PDB entry 6Z16 | electron microscopy, 2.98 A resolution | chains A and F of the 14 polymer chains in the assembly

== Chain A ==
Molecule: Multisubunit Na+/H+ antiporter, A subunit
Organism: Anoxybacillus flavithermus (strain DSM 21510 / WK1)
UniProt: B7GL84 (B7GL84_ANOFW); residues 1-821 here = UniProt positions 1-821
Sequence (821 residues; row label = number of the first residue in the row):
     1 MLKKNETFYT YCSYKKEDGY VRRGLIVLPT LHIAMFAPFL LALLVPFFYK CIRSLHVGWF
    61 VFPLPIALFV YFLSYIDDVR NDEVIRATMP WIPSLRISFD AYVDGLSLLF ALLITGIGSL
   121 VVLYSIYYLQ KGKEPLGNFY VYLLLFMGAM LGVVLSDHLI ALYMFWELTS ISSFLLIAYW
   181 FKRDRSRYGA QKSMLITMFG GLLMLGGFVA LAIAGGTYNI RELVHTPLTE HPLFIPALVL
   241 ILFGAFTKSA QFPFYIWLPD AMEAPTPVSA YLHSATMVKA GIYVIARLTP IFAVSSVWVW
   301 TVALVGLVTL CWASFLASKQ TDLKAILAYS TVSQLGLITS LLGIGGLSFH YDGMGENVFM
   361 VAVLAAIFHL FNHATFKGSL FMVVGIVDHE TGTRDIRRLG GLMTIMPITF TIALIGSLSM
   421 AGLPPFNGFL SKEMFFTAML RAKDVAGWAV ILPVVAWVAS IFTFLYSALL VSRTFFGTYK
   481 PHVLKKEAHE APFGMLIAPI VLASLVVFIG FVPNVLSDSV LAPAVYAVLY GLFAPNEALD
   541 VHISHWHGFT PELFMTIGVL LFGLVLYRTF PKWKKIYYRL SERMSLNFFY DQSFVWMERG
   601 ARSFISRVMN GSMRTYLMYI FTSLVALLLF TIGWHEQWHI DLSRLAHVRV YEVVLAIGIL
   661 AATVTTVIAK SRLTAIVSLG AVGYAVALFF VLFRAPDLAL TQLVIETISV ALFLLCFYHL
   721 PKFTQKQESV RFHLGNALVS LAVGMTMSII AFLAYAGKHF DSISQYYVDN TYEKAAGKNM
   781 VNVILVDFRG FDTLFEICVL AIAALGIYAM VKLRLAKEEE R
Not modelled in the structure: 1-28, 817-821
Bound ions: K+ near Gln702 (its only coordinating residue here)
Ligand contacts:
  - phosphatidylethanolamine (PTY), molecule 1: Phe36, Phe39, Ala42, Leu43, Pro46, Phe47, Tyr49, Lys50, Cys51, Trp91, Phe99, Val141, Leu145, Met164, Leu168
  - phosphatidylethanolamine (PTY), molecule 2: Phe36, Leu40, Asn138, Val141, Tyr142, Leu145, Leu168, Leu175
  - phosphatidylethanolamine (PTY), molecule 3: Phe69, Leu73, Ile76, Leu112, Gly116, Phe371, Leu505, Val515, Leu516, Ser519, Val520
  - phosphatidylethanolamine (PTY), molecule 4: Phe199, Leu203, Pro232, Ile235, Pro236, Val239, Leu240
  - phosphatidylethanolamine (PTY), molecule 5: Ser296, Val297, Trp300, Thr301, Leu304, Val445, Ala446, Trp448, Leu452
  - phosphatidylethanolamine (PTY), molecule 6: Val650, Tyr651, Val653, Val654, Ile657
  - phosphatidylethanolamine (PTY), molecule 7: Val654, Leu655, Gly658, Leu660, Ala661, Val664, Thr665, Ile668, Ala669, Lys670, Ser671, Thr674
  - phosphatidylethanolamine (PTY), molecule 8: Leu655, Gly658, Ala661, Ala662, Thr665, Ser671, Leu673, Thr674, Val677, Gly680, Ala681, Tyr684, Ala685, Leu688, Val710, Leu714
  - phosphatidylethanolamine (PTY), molecule 9: Thr707, Ile708, Val710, Ala711, Leu714, Leu715, Tyr718, His719
From the paper describing this entry:
  - binding site for phosphatidylethanolamine: His719
  - catalytic residues: Glu167, Lys248, His273, Lys279, His369, Lys377, Lys432, Glu433 (proposed by the authors, not directly observed)

== Chain F ==
Molecule: Multisubunit Na+/H+ antiporter, F subunit
Organism: Anoxybacillus flavithermus (strain DSM 21510 / WK1)
UniProt: B7GL96 (B7GL96_ANOFW); residues 1-91 here = UniProt positions 1-91
Sequence (91 residues; numbered 1 to 91; the number before each row is that of its first residue):
     1 MMLNIALVIL SLAMVGFLYR VVKGPSTADR IIALDAMGIT LAGIVAIVSM LLNTSAFLDV
    61 ILLIGILAFV GTVAFAKFLE KGVVIERGND R
Not modelled in the structure: 1, 90-91
Ligand contacts:
  - phosphatidylethanolamine (PTY), molecule 1: Asn4, Ile5, Val8, Ser11, Ile44
  - phosphatidylethanolamine (PTY), molecule 2: Met14, Leu18, Val21, Val22, Thr27, Arg30, Ile31, Leu34, Met37, Gly38, Leu41, Phe75
  - phosphatidylethanolamine (PTY), molecule 3: Val15, Leu18, Val22, Arg30
  - phosphatidylethanolamine (PTY), molecule 4: Val70, Gly71, Ala74, Phe75, Phe78, Val83, Val84, Ile85
From the paper describing this entry:
  - mutagenesis - D35L: abolished growth in response to high NaCl concentrations
  - mutagenesis - D35L: decreased stability

== Interface between chain A and chain F ==
Pairs across the interface - 19 pairs, chain A then chain F:
  Tyr651(A) with Asn4(F), hydrogen bond; Leu7(F), hydrophobic; Leu51(F)
  Leu688(A) with Leu41(F), hydrophobic
  Val691(A) with Phe57(F)
  Arg694(A) with Leu52(F)
  Pro696(A) with Ala56(F); Phe57(F), hydrophobic
  Leu700(A) with Asp59(F); Val60(F); Leu63(F)
  Leu703(A) with Val60(F), hydrophobic; Ile64(F), hydrophobic; Leu67(F)
  Val704(A) with Leu63(F), hydrophobic; Leu67(F), hydrophobic
  Thr707(A) with Leu67(F)
  Tyr718(A) with Phe75(F); Phe78(F)
Other interface residues (no listed pair), chain A (13 interface residues in all): Leu692, Ala695, Ala699
Other interface residues (no listed pair), chain F (16 interface residues in all): Val45, Val48

== Summary ==
Chain A and chain F form an interface of 13 and 16 residues respectively, with 1 hydrogen bond. The
hydrogen-bonded pair is Tyr651(A)-Asn4(F). 4 phosphatidylethanolamine molecules are bound between chain A and
chain F. The paper reports catalytic residues Glu167(A), Lys248(A) and His273(A) among others; D35L of chain F
abolishes growth in response to high NaCl concentrations.
Chain A is Multisubunit Na+/H+ antiporter, A subunit and chain F is Multisubunit Na+/H+ antiporter, F subunit,
both from Anoxybacillus flavithermus (strain DSM 21510 / WK1); the structure, Structure of the Mrp antiporter
complex, was determined by electron microscopy.
